Entry 8QN8 (electron microscopy, 3.14 A resolution); this record covers chains D and H of the 8 polymer chains in the assembly.

# Chain D
Molecule: DNA-directed RNA polymerase subunit beta'
Organism: Mycolicibacterium smegmatis MC2 155
Reference sequence: A0QS66 (RPOC_MYCS2); residues 1-1317 here = UniProt positions 1-1317
Chain sequence (1317 residues; each row starts with the number of its first residue):
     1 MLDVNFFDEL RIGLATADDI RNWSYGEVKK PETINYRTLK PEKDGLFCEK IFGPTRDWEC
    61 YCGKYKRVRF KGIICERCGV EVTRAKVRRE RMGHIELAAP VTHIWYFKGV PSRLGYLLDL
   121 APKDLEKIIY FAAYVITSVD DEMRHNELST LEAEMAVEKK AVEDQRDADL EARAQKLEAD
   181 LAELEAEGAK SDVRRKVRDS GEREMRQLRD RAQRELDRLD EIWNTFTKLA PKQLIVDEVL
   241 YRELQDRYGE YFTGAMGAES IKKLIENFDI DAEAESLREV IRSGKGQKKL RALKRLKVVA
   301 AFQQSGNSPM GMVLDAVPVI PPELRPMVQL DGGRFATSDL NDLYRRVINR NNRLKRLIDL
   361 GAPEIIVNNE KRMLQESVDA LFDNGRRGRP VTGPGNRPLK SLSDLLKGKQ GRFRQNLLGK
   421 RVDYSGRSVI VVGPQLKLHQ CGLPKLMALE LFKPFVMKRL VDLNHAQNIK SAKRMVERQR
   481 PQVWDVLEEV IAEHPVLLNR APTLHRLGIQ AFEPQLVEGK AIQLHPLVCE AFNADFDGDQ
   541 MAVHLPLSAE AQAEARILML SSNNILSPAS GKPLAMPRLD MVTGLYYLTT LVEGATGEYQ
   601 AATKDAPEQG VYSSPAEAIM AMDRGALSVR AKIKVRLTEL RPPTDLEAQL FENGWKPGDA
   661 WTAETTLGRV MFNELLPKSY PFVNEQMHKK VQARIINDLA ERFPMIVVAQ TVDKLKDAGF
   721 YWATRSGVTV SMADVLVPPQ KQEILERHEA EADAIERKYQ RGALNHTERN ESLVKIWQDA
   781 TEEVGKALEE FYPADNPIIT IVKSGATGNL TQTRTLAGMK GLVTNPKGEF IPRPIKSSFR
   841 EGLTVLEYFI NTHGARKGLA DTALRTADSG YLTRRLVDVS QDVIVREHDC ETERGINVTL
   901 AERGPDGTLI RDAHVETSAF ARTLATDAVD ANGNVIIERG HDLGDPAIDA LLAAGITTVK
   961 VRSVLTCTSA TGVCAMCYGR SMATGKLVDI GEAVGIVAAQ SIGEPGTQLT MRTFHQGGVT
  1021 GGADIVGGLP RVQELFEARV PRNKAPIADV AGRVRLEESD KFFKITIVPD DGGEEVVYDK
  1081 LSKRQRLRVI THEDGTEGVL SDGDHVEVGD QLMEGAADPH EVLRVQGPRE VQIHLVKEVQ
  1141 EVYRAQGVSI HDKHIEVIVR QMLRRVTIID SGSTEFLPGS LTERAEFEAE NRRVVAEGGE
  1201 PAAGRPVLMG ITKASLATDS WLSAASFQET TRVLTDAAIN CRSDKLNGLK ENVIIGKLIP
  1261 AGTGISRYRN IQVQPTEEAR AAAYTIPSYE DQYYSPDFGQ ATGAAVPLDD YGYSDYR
Unresolved in the structure: 1-5, 1284-1317
Swiss-Prot annotation at these positions:
  - binding site (Zn(2+)): C60, C62, C75, C78, C890, C967, C974, C977
  - binding site (Mg(2+)): D535, D537, D539

# Chain H
Molecule: Helicase
Organism: Mycolicibacterium smegmatis MC2 155
Reference sequence: I7G5V9 (I7G5V9_MYCS2); residue numbers follow UniProt; this construct covers 1-736
Chain sequence (736 residues; row label = number of the first residue in the row):
     1 MSGRDYEDEL QSERDYVAGL YARLDAERAQ SQRRYAAALR EHGGTAVERD AEVRALAKDI
    61 ARLNVADNGL CFGRLDTLDD ARLYIGRLGI FDRDNDFEPL LLDWRAPMAR PFYVATAANP
   121 ENMRRRRQFH TLGRKVVDFT DEILGRPTGA EHDATNDAAL LAAVNAPRGE GMRDIVATIQ
   181 AEQDQVIRLD HTGVLVIEGG PGTGKTVVAL HRVAYLLYTY RKQMERHGVL VVGPTPAFLD
   241 HIGRVLPSLG ESDAVFMTPG DFVPGLHVTA EDTPEAAEVK GSLKILDVLK AAVADRQELP
   301 SEPIPIDLSD VTMRIDAETA KWARDEARKT GLPHNEARAE FVDVVTYVVT ERAVARIGRG
   361 WLTRDDKHAW EKMRADVVGE LEDHEQFNAA LDALWPILTP EDVLAQLYTS HERLRAAGAP
   421 ECLWRADGEA WTVSDVPLLD ELVDLLGRNK AADEAAERER REEEAYAAGV LDLMVDREDL
   481 MDDEDHLLAQ DLIDAEELAD RFKEQDNREL SERAAADREW TYGHVVVDEA QELSEMDWRL
   541 LMRRCPRRSF TIVGDLAQRR SPAGARSWGA MLDSYVPGRW VYKSLSVNYR TPAEIMAVAA
   601 AVLAEFAPDA TPPDSVRACG VAPWARQVTD DDIASAIAEF VSEEAGREGT SVVIGPPDVP
   661 GTVPPSETKG LEFDAVLVVE PERILADGPR GAAELYVALT RATQRLGVLY RDALPQALAG
   721 LAEGDAAATV EQRTSA
Unresolved in the structure: 1, 164-173, 722-736
From the paper describing this entry:
  - catalytic residues: E529
  - conformationally variable residues: E529
  - mutagenesis - T206E, E529S/Q558N: abolished catalytic activity on ATP

# Interface between chain D and chain H
Pairs across the interface (111; chain D residue first):
  K127(D) with S309(H), hydrogen bond
  L417(D) with G469(H)
  R421(D) with D479(H), salt bridge
  R427(D) with D479(H), hydrogen bond (side chain-backbone); L480(H), hydrogen bond (side chain-backbone); M481(H)
  N499(D) with M481(H)
  R500(D) with M481(H), hydrogen bond (side chain-backbone); D482(H), salt bridge
  A501(D) with M481(H), hydrogen bond (backbone-side chain)
  D537(D) with D483(H)
  G538(D) with D483(H)
  D539(D) with M481(H); D482(H); D483(H), hydrogen bond (side chain-backbone)
  Q540(D) with M481(H), hydrogen bond (backbone-backbone)
  A542(D) with M481(H), hydrophobic
  E751(D) with R93(H), salt bridge; F97(H)
  A754(D) with D96(H); F97(H), hydrophobic
  I755(D) with F97(H), hydrophobic
  R757(D) with D96(H), salt bridge
  K758(D) with D96(H), salt bridge; F97(H); E98(H), salt bridge
  R761(D) with M108(H)
  G762(D) with A106(H); P107(H); M108(H), hydrogen bond (backbone-backbone)
  A763(D) with F91(H); M108(H), hydrogen bond (backbone-side chain)
  L764(D) with F91(H), hydrophobic
  N765(D) with D103(H); R105(H), hydrogen bond (side chain-backbone); A106(H)
  E768(D) with G89(H); F91(H)
  E771(D) with R62(H), salt bridge
  K775(D) with E27(H), salt bridge
  I776(D) with F97(H), hydrophobic
  Q778(D) with R34(H), hydrogen bond
  D779(D) with R93(H), salt bridge
  N809(D) with G43(H), hydrogen bond (side chain-backbone)
  K820(D) with E48(H), salt bridge
  T824(D) with A51(H)
  G828(D) with A51(H)
  F830(D) with A51(H), hydrophobic; E52(H)
  G858(D) with V47(H)
  A860(D) with L492(H)
  D861(D) with A46(H); V47(H)
  A863(D) with L487(H); A489(H); L492(H), hydrophobic
  L864(D) with L492(H), hydrophobic
  R865(D) with D50(H), salt bridge
  T866(D) with M474(H); A489(H)
  A867(D) with M474(H); A489(H), hydrophobic
  D868(D) with L498(H); R501(H), salt bridge; F502(H)
  Y871(D) with Y466(H); V470(H); F502(H), hydrophobic
  R874(D) with Y466(H), hydrogen bond (side chain-backbone); G469(H); V470(H); L473(H)
  R875(D) with Y466(H)
  D878(D) with Y466(H), hydrogen bond
  Q1008(D) with R49(H), hydrogen bond (backbone-side chain)
  T1010(D) with L39(H); R49(H)
  M1011(D) with R54(H), hydrogen bond (backbone-side chain); R501(H)
  R1012(D) with R54(H); R501(H), hydrogen bond (backbone-side chain); Q505(H)
  T1013(D) with R54(H); R501(H), hydrogen bond (backbone-side chain)
  F1014(D) with R501(H)
  T1020(D) with Q505(H)
  D1024(D) with K58(H); A61(H)
  I1025(D) with Y35(H), hydrogen bond (backbone-side chain); A57(H), hydrophobic
  Q1033(D) with F502(H)
  R1039(D) with F502(H), hydrogen bond (side chain-backbone); E504(H)
  R1042(D) with N507(H), hydrogen bond
  E1058(D) with L132(H); K135(H), salt bridge
  S1059(D) with L132(H)
  D1060(D) with N68(H), hydrogen bond (backbone-side chain)
  K1061(D) with E251(H), hydrogen bond (side chain-backbone)
  K1083(D) with N68(H)
  R1084(D) with E251(H), salt bridge; S252(H); E509(H), salt bridge
  R1086(D) with R28(H); N64(H); D67(H), salt bridge
  R1144(D) with R40(H), hydrogen bond (backbone-side chain)
  A1145(D) with L39(H); R40(H)
  Q1146(D) with L39(H); R49(H), hydrogen bond
Also at the interface, not in a pair above, chain D (82 interface residues in all): L418, D535, M541, H748, E782, T811, Q812, G854, K857, L859, G870, L1009, Q1016, G1147
Also at the interface, not in a pair above, chain H (70 interface residues in all): H42, V53, L102, A467, D472, V475, L488, I493, E497, D500, K503, D506

# Summary
82 residues of chain D face 70 of chain H across their interface; the contacts include 25 hydrogen bonds and
16 salt bridges. Polar pairs include R421(D)-D479(H), R500(D)-D482(H) and E751(D)-R93(H). The paper reports
the catalytic residue E529(H); T206E and E529S/Q558N of chain H abolish catalytic activity on ATP.
Chain D is DNA-directed RNA polymerase subunit beta' and chain H is Helicase, both from Mycolicibacterium
smegmatis MC2 155; the structure, Mycobacterium smegmatis RNA polymerase in complex with HelD, SigA and RbpA
in State II, was determined by electron microscopy (same publication as 8Q3I, 8QTI, 8QU6, 8R2M, 8R3M, 8R6P and
8R6R).
